PDB entry 2C50 | X-ray diffraction, 2.65 A resolution | chains A and R of the 5 polymer chains in the assembly

== Chain A ==
Protein: Coat protein
Organism: Enterobacterio phage MS2
Reference sequence: P03612 (COAT_BPMS2); residue numbers follow UniProt; this construct covers 1-129
Amino-acid sequence (129 residues; each row starts with the number of its first residue):
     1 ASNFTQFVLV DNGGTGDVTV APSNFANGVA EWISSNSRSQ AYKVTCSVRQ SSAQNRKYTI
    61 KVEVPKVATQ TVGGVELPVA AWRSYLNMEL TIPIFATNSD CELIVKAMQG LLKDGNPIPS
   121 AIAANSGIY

== Chain R ==
Molecule: 19-nt RNA strand
Sequence (19 nucleotides; numbered 1 to 19; the number before each row is that of its first residue):
     1 ACAUGAGGAU AACCCAUGU
Not modelled in the structure: 1-2, 17-19

== How chain A and chain R interact ==
Pairs across the interface (11; chain A residue first):
  Val29(A) - A12(R)  base contact
  Lys43(A) - A12(R)  salt bridge to the phosphate
  Thr45(A) - A12(R)  hydrogen bond to the base
  Cys46(A) - A12(R)  base contact
  Ser47(A) - A12(R)  hydrogen bond to the base
  Thr59(A) - A12(R)  hydrogen bond to the base
  Lys61(A) - A12(R)  base contact
  Glu63(A) - A11(R)  hydrogen bond to the sugar
  Tyr85(A) - U10(R)  sugar contact
  Tyr85(A) - A11(R)  stacking on the base
  Asn87(A) - A11(R)  base contact
Also at the interface, not in a pair above, chain A (12 interface residues in all): Ser51, Ile60
Also at the interface, not in a pair above, chain R (5 interface residues in all): A3, A9

== Summary ==
Chain A and chain R form an interface of 12 and 5 residues respectively; the contacts include 4 hydrogen
bonds, 1 salt bridge and 1 aromatic stacking contact. Polar pairs include Thr45(A)-A12(R), Ser47(A)-A12(R) and
Thr59(A)-A12(R).
Here chain A is Coat protein (Enterobacterio phage MS2) and chain R is a 19-nt RNA strand. Entry 2C50 (MS2-RNA
hairpin (A -5) complex) was determined by X-ray diffraction, deposited together with 2C4Y, 2C4Z, 2C51, 2C4Q
and 2BU1.
